Entry 8ANE (electron microscopy, 3.20 A resolution); this record covers chains E and F of the 8 polymer chains in the assembly.

# Chain E (and F)
Protein: Cas7
Organism: Thioalkalivibrio sulfidiphilus HL-EbGr7
Notes: chain F of this document is another copy of the same molecule, construct and numbering; everything in this record applies to it too
UniProtKB: B8GLG3 (B8GLG3_THISH); residues 1-316 here = UniProt positions 1-316
Amino-acid sequence (316 residues; each row starts with the number of its first residue):
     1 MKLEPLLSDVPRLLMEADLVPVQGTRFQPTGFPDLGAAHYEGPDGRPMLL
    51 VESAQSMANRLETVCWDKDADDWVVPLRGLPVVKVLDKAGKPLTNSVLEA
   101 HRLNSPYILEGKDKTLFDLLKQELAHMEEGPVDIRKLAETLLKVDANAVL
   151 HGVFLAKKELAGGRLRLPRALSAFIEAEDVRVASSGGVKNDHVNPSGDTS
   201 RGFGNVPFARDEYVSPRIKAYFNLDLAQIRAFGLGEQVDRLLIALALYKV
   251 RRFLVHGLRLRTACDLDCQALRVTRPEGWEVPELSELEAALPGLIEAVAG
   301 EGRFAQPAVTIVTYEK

# Chain E / chain F interface
Contacting residue pairs - 38 pairs, chain E then chain F:
  Val22(E) - Leu14(F)  hydrophobic
  Val22(E) - Arg275(F)
  Gln23(E) - Leu14(F)
  Gln23(E) - Asn223(F)  hydrogen bond
  Gly24(E) - Glu176(F)
  Thr25(E) - Tyr40(F)  hydrogen bond
  Thr25(E) - Pro43(F)
  Thr25(E) - Glu176(F)
  Arg26(E) - Leu50(F)
  Arg26(E) - Phe174(F)
  Arg26(E) - Glu176(F)  salt bridge
  Leu93(E) - Pro131(F)
  Arg181(E) - Glu41(F)
  Val182(E) - Tyr40(F)
  Ala183(E) - Tyr40(F)  hydrophobic
  Ser184(E) - Ala38(F)
  Ser185(E) - Phe32(F)
  Ser185(E) - Ala38(F)
  Ser185(E) - Leu50(F)
  Gly186(E) - Phe32(F)
  Asn190(E) - Asn59(F)
  Asp191(E) - Glu99(F)
  Asp191(E) - Ala100(F)  hydrogen bond (side chain-backbone)
  Asp191(E) - His101(F)  salt bridge
  His192(E) - Tyr107(F)  hydrogen bond
  Pro195(E) - Tyr107(F)
  Arg201(E) - Lys316(F)
  Phe203(E) - Pro106(F)
  Phe203(E) - Tyr314(F)
  Phe203(E) - Lys316(F)
  Val214(E) - Tyr40(F)  hydrophobic
  Val214(E) - Glu41(F)
  Val214(E) - Pro43(F)  hydrophobic
  Ser215(E) - Pro43(F)
  Arg259(E) - Arg12(F)
  Thr262(E) - Pro168(F)
  Thr262(E) - Arg169(F)  hydrogen bond
  Asp267(E) - Arg275(F)  salt bridge
Also at the interface, not in a pair above, chain E (31 interface residues in all): Asp69, Gly187, Lys189, Gly202, Phe208, Ala209, Pro216, Asp265
Also at the interface, not in a pair above, chain F (34 interface residues in all): Pro33, Asp34, Leu35, Gly42, Met48, Leu98, Ser105, Glu110, Arg135, Tyr221, Phe222

# Overview
The interface between chain E and chain F involves 31 residues on one side and 34 on the other, with 5
hydrogen bonds and 3 salt bridges. Among the polar pairs are Arg26(E)-Glu176(F), Asp191(E)-His101(F) and
Asp267(E)-Arg275(F).
Chain E and chain F are both Cas7 (Thioalkalivibrio sulfidiphilus HL-EbGr7); the structure, Structure of the
type I-G CRISPR effector, was determined by electron microscopy (same publication as 8B2X).
